PDB entry 7RPU | X-ray diffraction, 1.27 A resolution | chains A and B of the 3 polymer chains in the assembly

Chain A:
Name: 3A6 Fab heavy chain
Organism: Homo sapiens
Notes: antibody fragment or engineered binder
Chain sequence (218 residues; each row starts with the number of its first residue):
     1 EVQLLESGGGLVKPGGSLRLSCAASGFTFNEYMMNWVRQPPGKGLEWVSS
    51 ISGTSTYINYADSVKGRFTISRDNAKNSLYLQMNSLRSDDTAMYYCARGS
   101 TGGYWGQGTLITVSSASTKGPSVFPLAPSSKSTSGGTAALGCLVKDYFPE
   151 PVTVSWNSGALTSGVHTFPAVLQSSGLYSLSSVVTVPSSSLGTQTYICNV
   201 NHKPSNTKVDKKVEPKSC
Not modelled in the structure: 130-135, 217-218
Disulfides: Cys-22/Cys-96, Cys-142/Cys-198

Chain B:
Name: 3A6 Fab light chain
Organism: Homo sapiens
Notes: antibody fragment or engineered binder
Chain sequence (219 residues; each row starts with the number of its first residue):
     1 DIVMTQTPLSSAVTLGQPASISCRSSQRLVHSDGNTYLSWLHQRPGQPPR
    51 LLIYKVSLRFSGVPDRFSGSGAGTDFTLKISRVEAEDVGIYYCMQATQFP
   101 LTFGGGTKVEIKRTVAAPSVFIFPPSDEQLKSGTASVVCLLNNFYPREAK
   151 VQWKVDNALQSGNSQESVTEQDSKDSTYSLSSTLTLSKADYEKHKVYACE
   201 VTHQGLSSPVTKSFNRGEC
Not modelled in the structure: 219
Disulfides: Cys-23/Cys-93, Cys-139/Cys-199

Chain A / chain B interface:
Residue-residue contacts (70):
  Met-33(A) / Phe-99(B)  hydrophobic
  Gln-39(A) / Gln-43(B)  hydrogen bond
  Gln-39(A) / Tyr-92(B)  hydrogen bond
  Gly-44(A) / Tyr-92(B)
  Leu-45(A) / Leu-41(B)  hydrophobic
  Leu-45(A) / Pro-49(B)  hydrophobic
  Leu-45(A) / Tyr-92(B)  hydrophobic
  Leu-45(A) / Phe-103(B)
  Trp-47(A) / Phe-99(B)  hydrophobic
  Trp-47(A) / Pro-100(B)  hydrophobic
  Trp-47(A) / Leu-101(B)
  Trp-47(A) / Phe-103(B)
  Ser-50(A) / Phe-99(B)
  Ser-50(A) / Leu-101(B)
  Asn-59(A) / Phe-99(B)
  Tyr-95(A) / Gln-43(B)
  Tyr-95(A) / Gln-47(B)
  Tyr-95(A) / Pro-48(B)  hydrophobic
  Ser-100(A) / Met-94(B)
  Ser-100(A) / Ala-96(B)
  Thr-101(A) / Ser-39(B)  hydrogen bond (backbone-side chain)
  Thr-101(A) / Leu-51(B)
  Thr-101(A) / Tyr-54(B)
  Thr-101(A) / Met-94(B)
  Gly-102(A) / Leu-41(B)
  Gly-102(A) / Leu-51(B)
  Gly-102(A) / Met-94(B)
  Gly-103(A) / Leu-51(B)
  Gly-103(A) / Phe-60(B)
  Tyr-104(A) / Phe-60(B)
  Trp-105(A) / Leu-41(B)  hydrophobic
  Trp-105(A) / Pro-49(B)
  Gly-106(A) / Pro-48(B)
  Gln-107(A) / Gln-47(B)
  Gln-107(A) / Pro-48(B)
  Gln-107(A) / Arg-50(B)
  Val-123(A) / Glu-128(B)
  Phe-124(A) / Ser-126(B)
  Phe-124(A) / Glu-128(B)
  Phe-124(A) / Gln-129(B)
  Pro-125(A) / Ser-126(B)
  Leu-126(A) / Phe-123(B)
  Leu-126(A) / Val-138(B)  hydrophobic
  Ala-127(A) / Phe-123(B)
  Thr-137(A) / Phe-121(B)
  Ala-139(A) / Phe-121(B)  hydrophobic
  Ala-139(A) / Phe-123(B)
  Ala-139(A) / Leu-140(B)  hydrophobic
  Leu-143(A) / Ser-136(B)
  Lys-145(A) / Gln-129(B)
  Lys-145(A) / Ser-136(B)
  His-166(A) / Asn-142(B)  hydrogen bond
  His-166(A) / Asn-143(B)  hydrogen bond
  His-166(A) / Ser-179(B)  hydrogen bond
  Phe-168(A) / Leu-140(B)  hydrophobic
  Phe-168(A) / Ser-167(B)
  Phe-168(A) / Thr-169(B)
  Phe-168(A) / Ser-179(B)
  Phe-168(A) / Leu-180(B)
  Phe-168(A) / Ser-181(B)
  Pro-169(A) / Ser-167(B)  hydrogen bond (backbone-side chain)
  Pro-169(A) / Val-168(B)
  Val-171(A) / Gln-165(B)
  Val-171(A) / Glu-166(B)
  Val-171(A) / Ser-167(B)
  Leu-172(A) / Gln-165(B)  hydrogen bond (backbone-side chain)
  Gln-173(A) / Gln-165(B)
  Val-183(A) / Leu-140(B)  hydrophobic
  Thr-185(A) / Asn-142(B)
  Lys-211(A) / Glu-128(B)  salt bridge
Other interface residues (no listed pair), chain A (41 interface residues in all): Asn-35, Val-37, Lys-43, Glu-46, Ala-138, Leu-140, Ser-181
Other interface residues (no listed pair), chain B (38 interface residues in all): Thr-134, Asp-172, Thr-185

In short:
41 residues of chain A and 38 residues of chain B are in contact; the contacts include 8 hydrogen bonds and 1
salt bridge. Among the polar pairs are Lys-211(A)/Glu-128(B), Gln-39(A)/Gln-43(B) and Gln-39(A)/Tyr-92(B).
Here chain A is 3A6 Fab heavy chain and chain B is 3A6 Fab light chain, both from Homo sapiens. Entry 7RPU
(Crystal Structure of Protective Human Antibody 3A6 Fab Against Ebola Virus with GP Stalk/MPER Epitope
Peptide) was determined by X-ray diffraction.
